Entry 4HD4 (X-ray diffraction, 1.80 A resolution); this record covers chain A.

== Chain A ==
Protein: Tyrosinase
Source organism: Bacillus megaterium
UniProtKB: B2ZB02 (B2ZB02_BACME); residue numbers follow UniProt; this construct covers 1-297
Sequence (303 residues; numbered 1 to 303; the number before each row is that of its first residue):
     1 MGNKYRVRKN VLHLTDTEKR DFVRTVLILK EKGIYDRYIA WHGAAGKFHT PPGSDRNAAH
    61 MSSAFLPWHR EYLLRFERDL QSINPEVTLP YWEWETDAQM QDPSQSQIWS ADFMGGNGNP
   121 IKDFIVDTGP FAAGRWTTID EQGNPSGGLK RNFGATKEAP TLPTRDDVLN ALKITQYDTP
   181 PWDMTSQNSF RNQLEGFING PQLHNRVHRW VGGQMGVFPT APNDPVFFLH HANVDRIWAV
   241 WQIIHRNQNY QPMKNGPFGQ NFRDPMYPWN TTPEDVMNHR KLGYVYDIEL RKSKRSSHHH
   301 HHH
Disordered / not traced: 1-3, 291-303
Differences from the reference sequence: engineered mutation G2 (Ser in B2ZB02), F218 (Val in B2ZB02); expression tag (298-303)
Bound ions: Cu ion: H42, H60, H69
From the paper describing this entry:
  - mutagenesis - V218F (4.2-fold): increased catalytic activity on L-tyrosine
  - mutagenesis - V218F (2.1-fold): decreased catalytic activity on L-Dopa
  - mutagenesis - V218F (28-fold): decreased binding to tyrosine
  - conformationally variable residues (side-chain flip): H60, F218

== Summary ==
H42, H60 and H69 coordinate a Cu ion ion. The paper reports that V218F increases catalytic activity on
L-tyrosine; conformational variability at H60 and F218.
Chain A is Tyrosinase (Bacillus megaterium); the structure, Crystal Structure of Tyrosinase from Bacillus
megaterium V218F mutant, was determined by X-ray diffraction together with 4HD6 and 4HD7 from the same study.
